PDB entry 5DFW | X-ray diffraction, 2.33 A resolution | chains A and H

[Chain A]
Name: CD81 antigen
From: Homo sapiens
UniProt: P60033 (CD81_HUMAN); numbering as in UniProt (aligned over 112-201)
Amino-acid sequence (98 residues; numbered 110 to 207; the number before each row is that of its first residue):
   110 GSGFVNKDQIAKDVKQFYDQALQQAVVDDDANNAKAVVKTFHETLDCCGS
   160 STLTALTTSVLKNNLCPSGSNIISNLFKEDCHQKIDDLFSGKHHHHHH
Disordered / not traced: 110-112, 203-207
Disulfide bonds: Cys156-Cys190, Cys157-Cys175
Differences from the reference sequence: expression tag (110-111, 202-207)
UniProt features mapped onto this chain:
  - site (Important for interaction with integrin): Lys116, Lys144, Lys148
  - mutagenesis: Lys116 (K116E: Reduces binding to integrin), Ile119 (I119A: No effect on integrin binding), Lys121 (K121E: No effect on integrin binding), Lys124 (K124E: No effect on integrin binding), Phe126 (F126A: No effect on integrin binding), Lys144 (K144E: Reduces binding to integrin; when associated with E-148), Lys148 (K148E: Reduces binding to integrin; when associated with E-144), Phe186 (F186A: No effect on integrin binding), Lys187 (K187E: No effect on integrin binding), Glu188 (E188K/Q: Strongly reduced affinity for HCV protein E2; when associated with E-196; E188K: Mildly reduced affinity for HCV protein E2), Asp196 (D196E: Strongly reduced affinity for HCV protein E2; when associated with K-188 or Q-188; D196K/Q/R: Strongly reduced affinity for HCV protein E2)

[Chain H]
Name: Single chain fv fragment
From: Mus musculus
Amino-acid sequence (243 residues; each row starts with the number of its first residue; note: 467 numbers in that range are skipped by the numbering (no residue carries them; nothing is unmodelled there)):
   101 EVRLHQSAAQLVQPGASVRLSCTTS
   151 GFNFKD
   196 SYLH
   201 WVKQRPAQGLEWIG
   251 RIDTG
   288 NGNVKFDPKFQD
   301 KATITTDIPSMTAYLHLSNLTSEDTAVYYCVP
   351 YGY
   396 GFHS
   401 WGDGTTLTVSS
   481 GGGGSGGGGSGGGGSGGGGSDIQMTQSPASLSVSVGETVTITC
   551 RAS
   556 E
   561 NI
   571 Y
   596 RTLA
   601 WYLQKQGKSPQLLVY
   651 G
   694 ATTLAD
   701 GVPSRFSGSGSG
   715 TQYYLKINSLQSEDFGTYHC
   751 QHFWG
   796 TPWT
   801 FGGGTKVEIK
Disordered / not traced: 101, 481-500
Disulfide bonds: Cys122-Cys330, Cys523-Cys734

[Chain A / chain H interface]
Residue-residue contacts - 29 pairs, chain A then chain H:
  Asp137(A) - Tyr197(H)
  Asp138(A) - Tyr197(H)  hydrogen bond (backbone-side chain)
  Asp138(A) - Arg251(H)  salt bridge
  Asp138(A) - Lys292(H)  salt bridge
  Asp138(A) - Gly755(H)
  Asp138(A) - Thr796(H)
  Asp139(A) - Lys292(H)  salt bridge
  Ala140(A) - Trp754(H)
  Ala140(A) - Gly755(H)
  Lys144(A) - Trp754(H)
  Ala145(A) - Tyr571(H)
  Ala145(A) - Trp754(H)
  Lys148(A) - Tyr571(H)
  Thr167(A) - Tyr353(H)
  Leu170(A) - Gly352(H)
  Leu170(A) - Tyr353(H)  hydrophobic
  Lys171(A) - Asp156(H)  salt bridge
  Lys171(A) - Tyr197(H)
  Lys171(A) - Asp253(H)  salt bridge
  Lys171(A) - Gly352(H)
  Lys171(A) - Tyr353(H)
  Asn172(A) - Tyr197(H)  hydrogen bond
  Asn172(A) - Gly352(H)
  Asn173(A) - Tyr351(H)  hydrogen bond
  Asn173(A) - Gly352(H)  hydrogen bond (side chain-backbone)
  Asn173(A) - Tyr353(H)
  Asn173(A) - Gly396(H)
  Asn173(A) - Phe397(H)
  Ser177(A) - Arg596(H)  hydrogen bond
Interface residues without a listed pair, chain A (18 interface residues in all): Val136, Asn141, Thr149, Gly178, Ile181
Interface residues without a listed pair, chain H (22 interface residues in all): Ser196, His199, Gly255, Asn288, Ala694, Thr695, Thr696

[Summary]
18 residues of chain A and 22 residues of chain H are in contact; the contacts include 5 hydrogen bonds and 5
salt bridges. Among the polar pairs are Asp138(A)-Arg251(H), Asp138(A)-Lys292(H) and Asp139(A)-Lys292(H).
Curated annotation (UniProt) lists 11 mutagenesis sites on chain A.
Here chain A is CD81 antigen (Homo sapiens) and chain H is Single chain fv fragment (Mus musculus). Entry 5DFW
(Crystal structure of human CD81 large extracellular loop in complex with single chain fv fragment K13) was
determined by X-ray diffraction, deposited together with 5DFV and 5DMG.
